PDB entry 7D9V | X-ray diffraction, 2.21 A resolution | chains A and B of the 4 polymer chains in the assembly

Chain A (and B):
Molecule: 14-3-3 protein zeta/delta
From: Homo sapiens
Notes: chain B of this document is another copy of the same molecule, construct and numbering; everything in this record applies to it too
Reference sequence: P63104 (1433Z_HUMAN); residues 1-245 here = UniProt positions 1-245
Chain sequence (265 residues; row label = number of the first residue in the row; numbers below 1 keep their minus sign (Met-19 is residue -19)):
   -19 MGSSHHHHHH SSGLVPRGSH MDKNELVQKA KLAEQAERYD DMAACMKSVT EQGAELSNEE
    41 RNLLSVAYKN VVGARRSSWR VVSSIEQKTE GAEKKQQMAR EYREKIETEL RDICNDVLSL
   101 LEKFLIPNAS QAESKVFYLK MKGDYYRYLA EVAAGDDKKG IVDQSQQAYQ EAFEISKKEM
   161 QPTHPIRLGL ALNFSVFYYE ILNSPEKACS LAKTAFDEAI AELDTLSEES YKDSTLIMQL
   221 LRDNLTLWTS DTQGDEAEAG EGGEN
Not modelled in the structure: -19 to 0, 231-245
Differences from the reference sequence: initiating methionine (-19); expression tag (-18 to 0)

Chain A / chain B interface:
Contacting residue pairs - 34 pairs, chain A then chain B:
  Glu5(A) - Met78(B)
  Gln8(A) - Met78(B)
  Lys9(A) - Met78(B)  hydrogen bond (side chain-backbone)
  Lys9(A) - Tyr82(B)
  Leu12(A) - Ile65(B)  hydrophobic
  Leu12(A) - Met78(B)
  Leu12(A) - Ala79(B)  hydrophobic
  Ala13(A) - Tyr82(B)
  Gln15(A) - Val61(B)
  Ala16(A) - Ser58(B)  hydrogen bond (backbone-side chain)
  Ala16(A) - Val62(B)  hydrophobic
  Arg18(A) - Ser58(B)
  Arg18(A) - Tyr82(B)  hydrogen bond
  Arg18(A) - Glu89(B)  salt bridge
  Asp21(A) - Tyr82(B)  hydrogen bond
  Ser58(A) - Ala16(B)  hydrogen bond (side chain-backbone)
  Ser58(A) - Arg18(B)
  Val61(A) - Gln15(B)
  Val62(A) - Ala16(B)  hydrophobic
  Ile65(A) - Leu12(B)  hydrophobic
  Ile65(A) - Gln15(B)
  Lys75(A) - Gln8(B)
  Met78(A) - Glu5(B)
  Met78(A) - Gln8(B)
  Met78(A) - Lys9(B)
  Met78(A) - Leu12(B)
  Ala79(A) - Leu12(B)  hydrophobic
  Tyr82(A) - Leu12(B)  hydrophobic
  Tyr82(A) - Ala13(B)
  Tyr82(A) - Arg18(B)  hydrogen bond
  Tyr82(A) - Asp21(B)  hydrogen bond
  Lys85(A) - Asp21(B)  salt bridge
  Ile86(A) - Arg18(B)
  Glu89(A) - Arg18(B)  salt bridge
Interface residues without a listed pair, chain A (21 interface residues in all): Arg55
Interface residues without a listed pair, chain B (21 interface residues in all): Arg55, Glu81, Lys85, Ile86

Overview:
Chain A and chain B each contribute 21 residues to their interface; the contacts include 7 hydrogen bonds and
3 salt bridges. Polar contacts include Arg18(A)-Glu89(B), Lys85(A)-Asp21(B) and Lys9(A)-Met78(B).
Chain A and chain B are both 14-3-3 protein zeta/delta (Homo sapiens); the structure, CRTC1 pSer245 peptide in
complex with 14-3-3 zeta, was determined by X-ray diffraction together with 7D8H and 7D8P from the same study.
